5W69 - chains A and B of the 3 polymer chains in the assembly; structure by X-ray diffraction, 2.80 A resolution.

[Chain A]
Protein: HLA class I histocompatibility antigen, Cw-6 alpha chain
Source organism: Homo sapiens
UniProt: Q29963 (1C06_HUMAN); residues 1-276 here correspond to UniProt positions 25-300 (UniProt number = residue number + 24)
Chain sequence (276 residues; row label = number of the first residue in the row):
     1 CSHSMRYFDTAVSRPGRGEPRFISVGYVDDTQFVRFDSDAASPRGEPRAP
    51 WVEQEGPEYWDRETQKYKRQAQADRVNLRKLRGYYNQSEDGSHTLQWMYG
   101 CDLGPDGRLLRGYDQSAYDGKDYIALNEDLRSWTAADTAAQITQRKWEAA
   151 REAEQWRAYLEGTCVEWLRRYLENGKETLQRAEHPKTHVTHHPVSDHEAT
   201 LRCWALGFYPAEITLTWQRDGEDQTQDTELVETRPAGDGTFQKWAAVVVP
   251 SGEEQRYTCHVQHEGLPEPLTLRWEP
Not modelled in the structure: 1, 275-276
Cystine bridges: Cys-101/Cys-164, Cys-203/Cys-259
From the paper describing this entry:
  - conformationally variable residues (helix shift, side-chain flip): Trp-97, Trp-147 to Gln-155
  - specificity-determining residues: Asp-9 (by similarity / conservation)

[Chain B]
Protein: Beta-2-microglobulin
Source organism: Homo sapiens
UniProt: P61769 (B2MG_HUMAN); residues 1-99 here correspond to UniProt positions 21-119 (UniProt number = residue number + 20)
Chain sequence (100 residues; each row starts with the number of its first residue; numbering starts at 0):
     0 MIQRTPKIQVYSRHPAENGKSNFLNCYVSGFHPSDIEVDLLKNGERIEKV
    50 EHSDLSFSKDWSFYLLYYTEFTPTEKDEYACRVNHVTLSQPKIVKWDRDM
Cystine bridges: Cys-25/Cys-80
Sequence notes: initiating methionine (0)
Curated features (UniProtKB/Swiss-Prot):
  - modified residue: Gln-2 (Pyrrolidone carboxylic acid)
  - glycosylation: Ile-1 (N-linked (Glc) (glycation) isoleucine), Lys-19 (N-linked (Glc) (glycation) lysine), Lys-41 (N-linked (Glc) (glycation) lysine), Lys-48 (N-linked (Glc) (glycation) lysine), Lys-58 (N-linked (Glc) (glycation) lysine), Lys-91 (N-linked (Glc) (glycation) lysine), Lys-94 (N-linked (Glc) (glycation) lysine)

[Chain A / chain B interface]
Residue-residue contacts (56; chain A residue first):
  Phe-8(A) with Phe-56(B), hydrophobic
  Asp-9(A) with Phe-56(B)
  Thr-10(A) with Phe-56(B); Phe-62(B)
  Val-12(A) with Ser-33(B)
  Ile-23(A) with Leu-54(B), hydrophobic
  Val-25(A) with Asp-53(B); Leu-54(B); Ser-55(B)
  Tyr-27(A) with Ser-55(B); Tyr-63(B), hydrogen bond
  Gln-32(A) with Asp-53(B), hydrogen bond
  Arg-35(A) with Asp-53(B), salt bridge
  Arg-48(A) with Asp-53(B), salt bridge
  Ser-92(A) with Met-0(B)
  His-93(A) with Met-0(B)
  Thr-94(A) with Phe-62(B)
  Gln-96(A) with His-31(B), hydrogen bond; Phe-56(B); Trp-60(B), hydrogen bond (side chain-backbone); Phe-62(B)
  Trp-97(A) with Phe-56(B)
  Met-98(A) with Lys-58(B); Trp-60(B), hydrophobic
  Gln-115(A) with Trp-60(B)
  Ser-116(A) with Trp-60(B)
  Ala-117(A) with Trp-60(B), hydrophobic
  Asp-119(A) with Met-0(B); Ile-1(B), hydrogen bond (backbone-backbone); His-31(B)
  Gly-120(A) with Ile-1(B); His-31(B)
  Lys-121(A) with Ile-1(B)
  Asp-122(A) with Trp-60(B), hydrogen bond
  His-192(A) with Asp-98(B), salt bridge
  Arg-202(A) with Asp-98(B), hydrogen bond (side chain-backbone); Met-99(B)
  Trp-204(A) with Asp-98(B); Met-99(B)
  Val-231(A) with Gln-8(B)
  Glu-232(A) with Lys-6(B), salt bridge; Gln-8(B), hydrogen bond (backbone-side chain); Ser-28(B), hydrogen bond
  Arg-234(A) with Gln-8(B), hydrogen bond; Tyr-10(B); Met-99(B), hydrogen bond (side chain-backbone)
  Pro-235(A) with Tyr-10(B), hydrogen bond (backbone-side chain); Tyr-26(B)
  Ala-236(A) with Arg-12(B), hydrogen bond (backbone-side chain); Asn-24(B), hydrogen bond (backbone-side chain)
  Gly-237(A) with Arg-12(B); Leu-65(B)
  Gln-242(A) with Tyr-10(B); Ser-11(B); Arg-12(B), hydrogen bond (side chain-backbone)
  Trp-244(A) with Met-99(B), hydrogen bond (side chain-backbone)
Also at the interface, not in a pair above, chain A (37 interface residues in all): Leu-206, Thr-233, Asp-238
Also at the interface, not in a pair above, chain B (29 interface residues in all): Arg-3, His-13, Pro-14, Pro-32, Asp-34, Ser-57

[In short]
37 residues of chain A and 29 residues of chain B are in contact; the contacts include 16 hydrogen bonds and 4
salt bridges. Among the polar pairs are Arg-35(A)/Asp-53(B), Arg-48(A)/Asp-53(B) and His-192(A)/Asp-98(B). The
paper reports the specificity determinant Asp-9(A); conformational variability at Trp-97(A) and Trp-147(A).
Here chain A is HLA class I histocompatibility antigen, Cw-6 alpha chain and chain B is Beta-2-microglobulin,
both from Homo sapiens. Entry 5W69 (HLA-C*06:02 presenting ARFNDLRFV) was determined by X-ray diffraction
(same publication as 5W67 and 5W6A).
